PDB entry 6MJ4 | X-ray diffraction, 2.00 A resolution | chains D and A of the 4 polymer chains in the assembly

Chain D:
Molecule: Beta-chain, T cell receptor chain, T cell receptor beta constant 2, CHIMERIC PROTEIN
From: Mus musculus
Reference sequence: chimeric construct of A2NTY6, A0N8J3, A0A5B9: residues 0-94 from A2NTY6 (A2NTY6_MOUSE) positions 29-123 (UniProt number = residue number + 29); residues 99-130 from A0N8J3 positions 96-127 (UniProt number = residue number - 3); residues 131-240 from A0A5B9 positions 19-128 (UniProt number = residue number - 112)
Amino-acid sequence (241 residues; numbered 0 to 240; the number before each row is that of its first residue; numbering starts at 0):
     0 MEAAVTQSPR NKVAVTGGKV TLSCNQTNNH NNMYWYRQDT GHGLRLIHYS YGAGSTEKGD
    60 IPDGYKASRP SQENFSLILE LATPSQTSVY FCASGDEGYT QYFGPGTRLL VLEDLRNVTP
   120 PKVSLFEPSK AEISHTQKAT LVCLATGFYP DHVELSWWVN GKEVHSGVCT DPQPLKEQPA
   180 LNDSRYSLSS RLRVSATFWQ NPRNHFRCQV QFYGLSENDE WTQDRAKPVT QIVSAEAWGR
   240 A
Disordered / not traced: 0-1
Sequence notes: linker (95-98, 130); variant Cys168 (Ser56 in A0A5B9), Ser186 (Cys74 in A0A5B9)
Disulfides: Cys23-Cys91, Cys142-Cys207
Ion coordination: Na+: Glu131, Thr139

Chain A:
Molecule: Antigen-presenting glycoprotein CD1d1
From: Mus musculus
Reference sequence: A0A0R4J090 (A0A0R4J090_MOUSE); residues 1-279 here correspond to UniProt positions 19-297 (UniProt number = residue number + 18)
Amino-acid sequence (285 residues; each row starts with the number of its first residue):
     1 SEAQQKNYTF RCLQMSSFAN RSWSRTDSVV WLGDLQTHRW SNDSATISFT KPWSQGKLSN
    61 QQWEKLQHMF QVYRVSFTRD IQELVKMMSP KEDYPIEIQL SAGCEMYPGN ASESFLHVAF
   121 QGKYVVRFWG TSWQTVPGAP SWLDLPIKVL NADQGTSATV QMLLNDTCPL FVRGLLEAGK
   181 SDLEKQEKPV AWLSSVPSSA HGHRQLVCHV SGFYPKPVWV MWMRGDQEQQ GTHRGDFLPN
   241 ADETWYLQAT LDVEAGEEAG LACRVKHSSL GGQDIILYWH HHHHH
Disordered / not traced: 1-6, 280-285
Sequence notes: expression tag (280-285)
Disulfides: Cys104-Cys168, Cys208-Cys263
Covalently attached groups: N-acetylglucosamine (NAG) linked to Asn20, Asn42; glycan linked to Asn165
Small-molecule neighbours: glycolipid (JTG; N-[(2S,3S,4R)-3,4-dihydroxy-1-{[4-O-(prop-2-en-1-yl)-alpha-D-galactopyranosyl]oxy}octadecan-2-yl]hexacosanamide): Phe10, Cys12, Gln14, Ser28, Val30, His38, Trp40, Ile47, Trp63, Leu66, Met69, Phe70, Tyr73, Ser76, Phe77, Asp80, Ile81, Leu84, Val85, Ile98, Leu100, Ala102, Gly103, Leu116, Val118, Phe120, Trp133, Trp142, Leu143, Leu150, Asp153, Gly155, Thr156, Thr159, Val160, Leu163, Leu164, Thr167, Cys168, Phe171

How chain D and chain A interact:
Pairs across the interface (10; chain D residue first):
  Tyr48(D) with Glu83(A), hydrogen bond; Lys86(A), hydrogen bond
  Tyr50(D) with Glu83(A), hydrogen bond; Lys86(A); Met87(A), hydrophobic
  Glu56(D) with Arg21(A), salt bridge; Lys86(A)
  Glu96(D) with Lys148(A); Val149(A); Ala152(A)
Also at the interface, not in a pair above, chain D (6 interface residues in all): Asn30, Gly97
Also at the interface, not in a pair above, chain A (8 interface residues in all): Leu145

Summary:
Chain D and chain A form an interface of 6 and 8 residues respectively; the contacts include 3 hydrogen bonds
and 1 salt bridge. Polar pairs include Glu56(D)-Arg21(A), Tyr48(D)-Glu83(A) and Tyr48(D)-Lys86(A). Chain A
binds glycolipid. Covalently linked N-acetylglucosamine: at Asn20(A) and Asn42(A).
Here chain D is Beta-chain, T cell receptor chain, T cell receptor beta constant 2, CHIMERIC PROTEIN and chain
A is Antigen-presenting glycoprotein CD1d1, both from Mus musculus. Entry 6MJ4 (Crystal structure of
MCD1D/INKTCR TERNARY COMPLEX bound to glycolipid (XXW)) was determined by X-ray diffraction (same publication
as 6MIV, 6MIY, 6MJ6, 6MJA, 6MJI, 6MJJ and 6MJQ).
